8E9I - chains J and K of the 15 polymer chains in the assembly; structure by electron microscopy, 2.80 A resolution.

# Chain J
Molecule: NADH-quinone oxidoreductase subunit J
Organism: Mycolicibacterium smegmatis MC2 155
Notes: EC 7.1.1.-
UniProtKB: A0QU27 (A0QU27_MYCS2); residue numbers follow UniProt; this construct covers 1-252
Sequence (252 residues; row label = number of the first residue in the row):
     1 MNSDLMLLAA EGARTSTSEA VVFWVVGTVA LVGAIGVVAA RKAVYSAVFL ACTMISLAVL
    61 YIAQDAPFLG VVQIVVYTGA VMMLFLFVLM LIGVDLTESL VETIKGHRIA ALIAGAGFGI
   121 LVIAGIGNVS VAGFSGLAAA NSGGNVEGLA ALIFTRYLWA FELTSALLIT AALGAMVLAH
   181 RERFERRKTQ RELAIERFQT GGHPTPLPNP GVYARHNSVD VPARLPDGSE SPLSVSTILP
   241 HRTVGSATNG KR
Unresolved in the structure: 1-12, 243-252

# Chain K
Molecule: NADH-quinone oxidoreductase subunit K
Organism: Mycolicibacterium smegmatis MC2 155
Notes: EC 7.1.1.-
UniProtKB: A0QU26 (NUOK_MYCS2); residue numbers follow UniProt; this construct covers 1-99
Sequence (99 residues; numbered 1 to 99; the number before each row is that of its first residue):
     1 MNPDNYLYLS ALLFTIGAAG VLLRRNAIVM FMCVELMLNA ANLAFVNFSR MHGQLDGQVV
    61 AFFTMVVAAC EVVVGLAIIM AIFRTRRSAS VDDANLLKH

# Interface between chain J and chain K
Pairs across the interface (146; chain J residue first):
  Ala13(J) - Asn2(K)
  Ala13(J) - Pro3(K)
  Arg14(J) - Met1(K)
  Thr15(J) - Met1(K)  hydrogen bond (backbone-backbone)
  Thr15(J) - Pro3(K)
  Thr15(J) - Arg50(K)
  Glu19(J) - Met1(K)
  Glu19(J) - Tyr6(K)  hydrogen bond
  Glu19(J) - Arg50(K)  salt bridge
  Ala20(J) - Met1(K)  hydrophobic
  Phe23(J) - Met1(K)  hydrophobic
  Phe23(J) - Asn5(K)
  Phe23(J) - Tyr6(K)  hydrophobic
  Phe23(J) - Leu9(K)  hydrophobic
  Trp24(J) - Asn5(K)
  Gly27(J) - Leu9(K)
  Ala30(J) - Leu13(K)
  Leu31(J) - Leu12(K)  hydrophobic
  Leu31(J) - Ile16(K)  hydrophobic
  Ala34(J) - Leu13(K)  hydrophobic
  Ala34(J) - Ile16(K)
  Ala34(J) - Leu36(K)  hydrophobic
  Ile35(J) - Ile16(K)  hydrophobic
  Val37(J) - Arg24(K)  hydrogen bond (backbone-side chain)
  Val37(J) - Val29(K)
  Val37(J) - Cys33(K)  hydrophobic
  Val37(J) - Leu36(K)  hydrophobic
  Val38(J) - Ile16(K)  hydrophobic
  Val38(J) - Gly20(K)
  Val38(J) - Arg24(K)  hydrogen bond (backbone-side chain)
  Ala39(J) - Arg24(K)
  Ala40(J) - Arg24(K)  hydrogen bond (backbone-side chain)
  Ser46(J) - Met32(K)
  Ala47(J) - Met32(K)  hydrophobic
  Leu50(J) - Met32(K)  hydrophobic
  Leu50(J) - Leu36(K)  hydrophobic
  Thr53(J) - Leu36(K)
  Leu57(J) - Leu13(K)  hydrophobic
  Leu57(J) - Asn39(K)
  Leu57(J) - Leu43(K)  hydrophobic
  Leu60(J) - Tyr6(K)  hydrophobic
  Leu60(J) - Leu9(K)  hydrophobic
  Tyr61(J) - Asn39(K)  hydrogen bond (side chain-backbone)
  Tyr61(J) - Asn42(K)
  Tyr61(J) - Leu43(K)  hydrogen bond (side chain-backbone)
  Tyr61(J) - Val46(K)  hydrophobic
  Ala63(J) - Arg50(K)
  Gln64(J) - Tyr6(K)
  Gln64(J) - Leu43(K)
  Gln64(J) - Val46(K)
  Gln64(J) - Asn47(K)
  Gln64(J) - Arg50(K)
  Asp65(J) - Gln58(K)  hydrogen bond (backbone-side chain)
  Ala66(J) - Gln58(K)
  Phe68(J) - Phe62(K)  hydrophobic
  Leu69(J) - Val46(K)  hydrophobic
  Leu69(J) - Ala61(K)  hydrophobic
  Leu69(J) - Phe62(K)  hydrophobic
  Leu69(J) - Met65(K)  hydrophobic
  Val72(J) - Met65(K)  hydrophobic
  Gln73(J) - Asn39(K)  hydrogen bond
  Gln73(J) - Met65(K)
  Val76(J) - Met65(K)  hydrophobic
  Tyr77(J) - Asn39(K)  hydrogen bond
  Tyr77(J) - Met65(K)  hydrophobic
  Tyr77(J) - Ala68(K)
  Leu84(J) - Ile28(K)
  Leu84(J) - Met32(K)  hydrophobic
  Leu84(J) - Val72(K)  hydrophobic
  Phe87(J) - Leu76(K)  hydrophobic
  Val88(J) - Ile28(K)  hydrophobic
  Met90(J) - Met80(K)  hydrophobic
  Leu91(J) - Ile28(K)  hydrophobic
  Leu91(J) - Ile79(K)  hydrophobic
  Leu91(J) - Met80(K)  hydrophobic
  Leu91(J) - Phe83(K)
  Ile92(J) - Asn26(K)
  Ile92(J) - Ile28(K)  hydrophobic
  Ser99(J) - Arg25(K)  hydrogen bond
  Leu100(J) - Arg24(K)
  Leu100(J) - Arg25(K)
  Val101(J) - Arg25(K)  hydrogen bond (backbone-side chain)
  Thr103(J) - Arg25(K)
  Thr103(J) - Asp92(K)  hydrogen bond
  His107(J) - Leu22(K)  hydrogen bond (side chain-backbone)
  Ala111(J) - Leu22(K)  hydrophobic
  Ala111(J) - Leu23(K)  hydrophobic
  Gly115(J) - Thr15(K)
  Phe118(J) - Phe14(K)  hydrophobic
  Gly119(J) - Thr15(K)
  Val122(J) - Ala11(K)  hydrophobic
  Ile123(J) - Ala11(K)  hydrophobic
  Ile126(J) - Leu7(K)  hydrophobic
  Ile126(J) - Tyr8(K)  hydrophobic
  Ile126(J) - Ala11(K)  hydrophobic
  Gly127(J) - Tyr8(K)  hydrogen bond (backbone-side chain)
  Asn128(J) - Tyr8(K)
  Val129(J) - Leu7(K)  hydrophobic
  Val129(J) - Met51(K)  hydrophobic
  Ser130(J) - Asn2(K)
  Ser130(J) - Asp4(K)
  Gly133(J) - Met51(K)
  Phe134(J) - Pro3(K)  hydrophobic
  Phe134(J) - Arg50(K)
  Phe134(J) - Met51(K)  hydrophobic
  Ser135(J) - Arg50(K)
  Ser135(J) - Met51(K)  hydrogen bond (side chain-backbone)
  Ser135(J) - His52(K)  hydrogen bond (side chain-backbone)
  Ser135(J) - Gly53(K)  hydrogen bond (side chain-backbone)
  Gly136(J) - Arg50(K)
  Gly136(J) - Gly53(K)
  Leu137(J) - Ser49(K)
  Leu137(J) - Arg50(K)
  Leu137(J) - Gly53(K)
  Leu137(J) - Gln54(K)
  Leu137(J) - Leu55(K)  hydrophobic
  Leu137(J) - Gln58(K)
  Ala140(J) - Gly53(K)
  Asn141(J) - Leu55(K)
  Asn145(J) - Leu55(K)
  Asn145(J) - Gln58(K)  hydrogen bond
  Gly148(J) - Leu55(K)
  Leu149(J) - Leu55(K)
  Leu149(J) - Gln58(K)
  Leu149(J) - Val59(K)  hydrophobic
  Leu149(J) - Phe62(K)  hydrophobic
  Leu152(J) - Leu55(K)
  Leu152(J) - Asp56(K)
  Leu152(J) - Val59(K)  hydrophobic
  Ile153(J) - Val59(K)  hydrophobic
  Ile153(J) - Phe62(K)  hydrophobic
  Tyr157(J) - Asp56(K)  hydrogen bond
  Tyr157(J) - Val59(K)  hydrophobic
  Ala160(J) - Phe63(K)
  Phe161(J) - Phe63(K)
  Thr164(J) - Phe63(K)
  Thr164(J) - Val66(K)
  Leu167(J) - Val67(K)  hydrophobic
  Leu167(J) - Cys70(K)
  Leu168(J) - Cys70(K)
  Ala171(J) - Val73(K)  hydrophobic
  Gly174(J) - Ala77(K)
  Leu178(J) - Ala77(K)
  Leu178(J) - Ile78(K)
  Ala179(J) - Arg84(K)  hydrogen bond (backbone-side chain)
  Arg181(J) - Arg84(K)
Interface residues without a listed pair, chain J (83 interface residues in all): Arg41, Glu98, Ile104, Arg108, Ala175
Interface residues without a listed pair, chain K (62 interface residues in all): Val74, Ala81, Ala89

# Summary
83 residues of chain J face 62 of chain K across their interface; the contacts include 21 hydrogen bonds and 1
salt bridge. Polar pairs include Glu19(J)-Arg50(K), Glu19(J)-Tyr6(K) and Val37(J)-Arg24(K).
Here chain J is NADH-quinone oxidoreductase subunit J and chain K is NADH-quinone oxidoreductase subunit K,
both from Mycolicibacterium smegmatis MC2 155. Entry 8E9I (Mycobacterial respiratory complex I, semi-inserted
quinone) was determined by electron microscopy, deposited together with 8E9G and 8E9H.
